PDB entry 2DSZ | X-ray diffraction, 2.35 A resolution | chain A

[Chain A]
Molecule: Chitinase-3-like protein 1
Source organism: Capra hircus
UniProt: Q8SPQ0 (CH3L1_CAPHI); residues 1-362 here correspond to UniProt positions 22-383 (UniProt number = residue number + 21)
Sequence (361 residues; numbered 1 to 362; 1 number in that range is skipped by the numbering (no residue carries it; nothing is unmodelled there); the number before each row is that of its first residue):
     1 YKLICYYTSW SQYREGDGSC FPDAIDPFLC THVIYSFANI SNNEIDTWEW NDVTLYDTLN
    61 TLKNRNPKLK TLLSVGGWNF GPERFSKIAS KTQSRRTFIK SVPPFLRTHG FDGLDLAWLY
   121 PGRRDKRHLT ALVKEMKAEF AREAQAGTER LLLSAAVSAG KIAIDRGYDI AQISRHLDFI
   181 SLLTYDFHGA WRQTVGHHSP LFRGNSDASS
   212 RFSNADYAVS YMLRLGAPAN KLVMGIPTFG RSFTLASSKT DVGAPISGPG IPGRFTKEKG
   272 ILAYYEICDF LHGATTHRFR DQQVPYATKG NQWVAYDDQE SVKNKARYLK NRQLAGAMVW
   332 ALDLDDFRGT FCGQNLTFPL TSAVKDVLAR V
Disulfides: C5-C30, C279-C343
Glycans and other covalent adducts: N-acetylglucosamine (NAG) linked to N39
Swiss-Prot annotation at these positions:
  - region: Q303 to A317 (Important for AKT1 activation and IL8 production)
  - binding site (chitin): E49, W50, G76 to N79, Y120, L183 to D186, R242, W331
  - glycosylation (N-linked (GlcNAc...) asparagine): N39, N346

[Overview]
Covalently linked N-acetylglucosamine: at N39. Curated annotation (UniProt) lists 13 chitin-binding residues.
Chain A is Chitinase-3-like protein 1 (Capra hircus); the structure, Three dimensional structure of a goat
signalling protein secreted during involution, was determined by X-ray diffraction, deposited together with
2DT1, 2DT3, 2DT0 and 2DT2.
